6DBJ - chains A and G of the 10 polymer chains in the assembly; structure by electron microscopy, 3.00 A resolution.

Chain A:
Protein: Recombination activating gene 1 - MBP chimera
From: Escherichia coli
Notes: EC 2.3.2.27
Reference sequence: chimeric construct of P0AEX9, O13033: residues -113 to 250 from P0AEX9 (MALE_ECOLI) positions 29-392 (UniProt number = residue number + 142); residues 271-1031 from O13033 positions 271-1031 (same numbers)
Sequence (1159 residues; each row starts with the number of its first residue; numbers below 1 keep their minus sign (Met-127 is residue -127)):
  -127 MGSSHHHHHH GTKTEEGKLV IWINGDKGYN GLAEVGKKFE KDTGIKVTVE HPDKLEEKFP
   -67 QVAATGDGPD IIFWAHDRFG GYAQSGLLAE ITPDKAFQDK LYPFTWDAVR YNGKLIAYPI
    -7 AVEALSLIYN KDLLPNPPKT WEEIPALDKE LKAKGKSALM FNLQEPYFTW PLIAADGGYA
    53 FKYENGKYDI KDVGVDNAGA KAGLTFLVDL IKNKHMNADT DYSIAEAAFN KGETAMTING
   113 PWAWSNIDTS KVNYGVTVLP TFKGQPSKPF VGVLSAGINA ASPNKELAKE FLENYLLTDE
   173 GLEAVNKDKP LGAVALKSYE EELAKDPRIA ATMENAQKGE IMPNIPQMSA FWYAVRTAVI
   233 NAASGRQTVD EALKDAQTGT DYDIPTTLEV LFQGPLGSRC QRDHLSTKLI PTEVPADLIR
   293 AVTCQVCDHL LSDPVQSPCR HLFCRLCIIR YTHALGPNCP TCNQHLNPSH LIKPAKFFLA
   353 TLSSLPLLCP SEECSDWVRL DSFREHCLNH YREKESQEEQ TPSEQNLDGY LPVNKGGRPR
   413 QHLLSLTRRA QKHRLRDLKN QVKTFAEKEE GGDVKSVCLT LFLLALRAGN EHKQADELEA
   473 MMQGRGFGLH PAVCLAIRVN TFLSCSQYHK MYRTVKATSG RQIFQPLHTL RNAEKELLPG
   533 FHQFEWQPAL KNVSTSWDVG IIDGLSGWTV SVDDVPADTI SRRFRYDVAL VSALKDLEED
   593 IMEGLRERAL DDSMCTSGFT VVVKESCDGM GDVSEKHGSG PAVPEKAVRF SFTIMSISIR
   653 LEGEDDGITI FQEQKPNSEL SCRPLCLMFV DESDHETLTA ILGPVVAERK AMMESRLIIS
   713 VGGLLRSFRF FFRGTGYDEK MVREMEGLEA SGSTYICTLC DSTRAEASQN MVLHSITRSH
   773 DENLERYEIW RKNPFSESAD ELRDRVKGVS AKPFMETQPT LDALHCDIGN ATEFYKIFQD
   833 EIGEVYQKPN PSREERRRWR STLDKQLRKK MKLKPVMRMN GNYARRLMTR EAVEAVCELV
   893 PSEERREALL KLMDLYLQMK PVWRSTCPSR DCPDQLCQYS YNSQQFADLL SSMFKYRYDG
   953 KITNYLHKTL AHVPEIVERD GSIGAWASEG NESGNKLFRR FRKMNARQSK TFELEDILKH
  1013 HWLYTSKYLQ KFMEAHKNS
Disordered / not traced: -127 to 478, 1031
Construct notes: initiating methionine (-127); expression tag (-126 to -114); linker (251-270)
Ion coordination: Ca2+ site 1: Asp620, Gly621, Glu984 (shared with DG15(G) of chain G); Ca2+ site 2: Asp620, Glu684, Asp730 (shared with 1 residue of chain I); Zn2+: Cys749, Cys752, His959, His964
From the paper describing this entry:
  - Ca2+ coordination: Asp620, Glu684, Asp730, Glu984
  - catalytic residues: Asp620, Glu684, Asp730, Glu984
  - binding site for Forward stand of RSS signal end: Arg999, Gln1000

Chain G:
Molecule: Reverse stand of RSS
Sequence (31 nucleotides; row label = number of the first residue in the row):
     1 GTCTGTAGCA CTGTGTAAGA CAGGCCAGAT C
Ion coordination: Ca2+: DG15 (shared with Asp620(A), Gly621(A), Glu984(A) of chain A)

Chain A / chain G interface:
Contacting residue pairs (31):
  Lys638(A) - DA17(G)  salt bridge to the phosphate
  Ala742(A) - DG19(G)  phosphate contact
  Ala742(A) - DA20(G)  sugar contact
  Gly744(A) - DA20(G)  phosphate contact
  Gly744(A) - DC21(G)  sugar contact
  Ser745(A) - DA20(G)  phosphate contact
  Ser745(A) - DC21(G)  hydrogen bond to the phosphate
  Thr746(A) - DC21(G)  hydrogen bond to the phosphate
  Arg795(A) - DC21(G)  salt bridge to the phosphate
  Leu816(A) - DG15(G)  base contact
  His817(A) - DT16(G)  salt bridge to the phosphate
  Lys864(A) - DC11(G)  salt bridge to the phosphate
  Arg870(A) - DT16(G)  salt bridge to the phosphate
  Asn872(A) - DT14(G)  base contact
  Asn872(A) - DG15(G)  base contact
  Gly873(A) - DG15(G)  hydrogen bond to the base
  Asn874(A) - DT12(G)  base contact
  Asn874(A) - DG13(G)  hydrogen bond to the base
  Asn874(A) - DG15(G)  base contact
  Arg877(A) - DG15(G)  hydrogen bond to the base
  Arg878(A) - DC11(G)  sugar contact
  Glu981(A) - DG15(G)  hydrogen bond to the base
  Glu984(A) - DT14(G)  sugar contact
  Glu984(A) - DG15(G)  base contact
  Ser985(A) - DT14(G)  base contact
  Ser985(A) - DG15(G)  hydrogen bond to the base
  Asn987(A) - DT14(G)  phosphate contact
  Asn987(A) - DG15(G)  phosphate contact
  Lys988(A) - DG13(G)  hydrogen bond to the base
  Lys988(A) - DT14(G)  phosphate contact
  Arg991(A) - DG15(G)  salt bridge to the phosphate
Also at the interface, not in a pair above, chain A (27 interface residues in all): Asp620, Met622, Gly623, Asp730, Ile820, Lys1029
Also at the interface, not in a pair above, chain G (12 interface residues in all): DT6, DA10

Summary:
Chain A and chain G form an interface of 27 and 12 residues respectively, with 8 hydrogen bonds and 6 salt
bridges. Polar contacts include Gly873(A)-DG15(G), Asn874(A)-DG13(G) and Arg877(A)-DG15(G). The paper reports
catalytic residues Asp620(A), Glu684(A) and Asp730(A) among others; a binding site for Forward stand of RSS
signal end at Arg999(A) and Gln1000(A).
Chain A is Recombination activating gene 1 - MBP chimera (Escherichia coli) and chain G is Reverse stand of
RSS; the structure, Cryo-EM structure of RAG in complex with 12-RSS and 23-RSS nicked DNA intermediates, was
determined by electron microscopy, deposited together with 6DBI, 6DBL, 6DBO, 6DBQ, 6DBR, 6DBT and 4 further
entries.
